8D6X - chains k and J of the 41 polymer chains in the assembly; structure by electron microscopy, 3.20 A resolution.

[Chain k (and J)]
Name: Proteasome subunit alpha
Organism: Mycobacterium tuberculosis
Notes: EC 3.4.25.1; chain J of this document is another copy of the same molecule, construct and numbering; everything in this record applies to it too
Reference sequence: A5U4D5 (PSA_MYCTA); residues 1-248 here = UniProt positions 1-248
Chain sequence (248 residues; row label = number of the first residue in the row):
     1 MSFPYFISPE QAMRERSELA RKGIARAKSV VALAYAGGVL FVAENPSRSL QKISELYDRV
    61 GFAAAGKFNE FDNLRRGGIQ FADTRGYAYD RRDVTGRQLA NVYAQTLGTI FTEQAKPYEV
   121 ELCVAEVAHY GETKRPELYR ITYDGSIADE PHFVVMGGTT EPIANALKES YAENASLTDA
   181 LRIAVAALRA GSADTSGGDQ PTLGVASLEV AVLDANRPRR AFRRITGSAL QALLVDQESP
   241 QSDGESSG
Disordered / not traced: 1-7, 191-202, 235-248
Reported in the primary citation:
  - mutagenesis - E119A: abolished catalytic activity on Pup-FabD
  - mutagenesis - D144A, S146A: decreased catalytic activity on Pup-FabD

[How chain k and chain J interact]
Residue-residue contacts (14):
  Pro9(k) - Glu15(J)
  Arg97(k) - Ser49(J)
  Ala104(k) - Asn69(J)
  Gln105(k) - Asn69(J)  hydrogen bond (side chain-backbone)
  Gln105(k) - Asp72(J)  hydrogen bond
  Gln105(k) - Asn73(J)
  Phe111(k) - Lys116(J)  hydrogen bond (backbone-side chain)
  Thr112(k) - Lys116(J)
  Tyr139(k) - Ser49(J)
  Asp144(k) - Lys67(J)  hydrogen bond (backbone-side chain)
  Gly145(k) - Asn69(J)  hydrogen bond (backbone-side chain)
  Ser146(k) - Lys67(J)
  Asp149(k) - Ser47(J)
  Asp149(k) - Ser49(J)  hydrogen bond
Other interface residues (no listed pair), chain k (14 interface residues in all): Glu10, Met13, Arg16
Other interface residues (no listed pair), chain J (10 interface residues in all): Leu19, Ala115

[In short]
14 residues of chain k face 10 of chain J across their interface, with 6 hydrogen bonds. Polar pairs include
Gln105(k)-Asn69(J), Gln105(k)-Asp72(J) and Phe111(k)-Lys116(J). The paper reports that D144A and S146A of
chain k reduce catalytic activity on Pup-FabD; E119A of chain k abolishes catalytic activity on Pup-FabD.
Both chains are Proteasome subunit alpha (Mycobacterium tuberculosis). Entry 8D6X (Structure of the
Mycobacterium tuberculosis 20S proteasome bound to the ATP-bound Mpa ATPase) was determined by electron
microscopy, deposited together with 8D6V, 8D6W and 8D6Y.
